PDB entry 3L3J | X-ray diffraction, 2.40 A resolution | chains A and C of the 3 polymer chains in the assembly

== Chain A ==
Molecule: HLA class I histocompatibility antigen, B-44 alpha chain
Source organism: Homo sapiens
Notes: fragment: extracellular domain
UniProtKB: P30481 (1B44_HUMAN); residues 1-276 here correspond to UniProt positions 25-300 (UniProt number = residue number + 24)
Sequence (276 residues; row label = number of the first residue in the row):
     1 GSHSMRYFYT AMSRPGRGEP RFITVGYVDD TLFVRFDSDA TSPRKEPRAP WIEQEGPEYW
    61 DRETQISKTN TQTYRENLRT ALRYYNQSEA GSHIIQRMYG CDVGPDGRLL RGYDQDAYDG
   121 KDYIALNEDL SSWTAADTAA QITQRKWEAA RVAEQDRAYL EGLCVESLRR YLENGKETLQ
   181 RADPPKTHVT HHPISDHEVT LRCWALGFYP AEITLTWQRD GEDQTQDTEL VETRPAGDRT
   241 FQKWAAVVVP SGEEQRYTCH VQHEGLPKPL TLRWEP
Disulfide bonds: C101-C164, C203-C259

== Chain C ==
Molecule: peptide from HLA-DPA1 protein
UniProtKB: Q95HB9 (Q95HB9_HUMAN); residues 1-9 here correspond to UniProt positions 77-85 (UniProt number = residue number + 76)
Sequence (9 residues; each row starts with the number of its first residue):
     1 EEAGAAFSF
Construct notes: engineered mutation A3 (Phe79 in Q95HB9), A5 (Arg81 in Q95HB9)

== How chain A and chain C interact ==
Residue-residue contacts - 41 pairs, chain A then chain C:
  M5(A) with E1(C)
  Y7(A) with E1(C), hydrogen bond (side chain-backbone); E2(C)
  Y9(A) with E2(C), hydrogen bond
  T24(A) with E2(C)
  K45(A) with E2(C), salt bridge
  Y59(A) with E1(C)
  R62(A) with E1(C), salt bridge
  E63(A) with E1(C); E2(C), hydrogen bond (side chain-backbone)
  I66(A) with E2(C); A3(C)
  S67(A) with E2(C), hydrogen bond
  T69(A) with A5(C)
  N70(A) with A5(C); A6(C), hydrogen bond (side chain-backbone)
  T73(A) with A6(C)
  Y74(A) with A6(C), hydrophobic
  E76(A) with S8(C)
  N77(A) with S8(C); F9(C), hydrogen bond (side chain-backbone)
  T80(A) with F9(C)
  Y84(A) with F9(C), hydrogen bond (side chain-backbone)
  I95(A) with F9(C), hydrophobic
  R97(A) with A6(C)
  Y99(A) with E2(C), hydrogen bond; A3(C), hydrogen bond (side chain-backbone)
  D116(A) with F9(C)
  Y123(A) with F9(C), hydrophobic
  T143(A) with F9(C), hydrogen bond (side chain-backbone)
  K146(A) with F9(C), hydrogen bond (side chain-backbone)
  W147(A) with F7(C); S8(C), hydrogen bond (side chain-backbone)
  Y159(A) with E1(C), hydrogen bond (side chain-backbone); E2(C); A3(C)
  L163(A) with E1(C); E2(C)
  S167(A) with E1(C), hydrogen bond (side chain-backbone)
  R170(A) with E1(C), salt bridge
  Y171(A) with E1(C), hydrogen bond (side chain-backbone)
Other interface residues (no listed pair), chain A (34 interface residues in all): A150, V152, Q155
Other interface residues (no listed pair), chain C (9 interface residues in all): G4

== Summary ==
34 residues of chain A face 9 of chain C across their interface, with 15 hydrogen bonds and 3 salt bridges.
Polar pairs include K45(A)-E2(C), R62(A)-E1(C) and R170(A)-E1(C).
Here chain A is HLA class I histocompatibility antigen, B-44 alpha chain (Homo sapiens) and chain C is peptide
from HLA-DPA1 protein. Entry 3L3J (Crystal structure of HLA-B*4402 in complex with the F3A/R5A double mutant
of a self-peptide derived from ...) was determined by X-ray diffraction together with 3L3D, 3L3G, 3L3H, 3L3I
and 3L3K from the same study.
